Entry 8UMI (electron microscopy, 3.70 A resolution); this record covers chains 1 and 6 of the 30 polymer chains in the assembly.

# Chain 1
Protein: TFB1 isoform 1
Organism: Saccharomyces cerevisiae
UniProtKB: A0A6A5Q1T4 (A0A6A5Q1T4_YEASX); residues 1-642 here = UniProt positions 1-642
Amino-acid sequence (642 residues; numbered 1 to 642; the number before each row is that of its first residue):
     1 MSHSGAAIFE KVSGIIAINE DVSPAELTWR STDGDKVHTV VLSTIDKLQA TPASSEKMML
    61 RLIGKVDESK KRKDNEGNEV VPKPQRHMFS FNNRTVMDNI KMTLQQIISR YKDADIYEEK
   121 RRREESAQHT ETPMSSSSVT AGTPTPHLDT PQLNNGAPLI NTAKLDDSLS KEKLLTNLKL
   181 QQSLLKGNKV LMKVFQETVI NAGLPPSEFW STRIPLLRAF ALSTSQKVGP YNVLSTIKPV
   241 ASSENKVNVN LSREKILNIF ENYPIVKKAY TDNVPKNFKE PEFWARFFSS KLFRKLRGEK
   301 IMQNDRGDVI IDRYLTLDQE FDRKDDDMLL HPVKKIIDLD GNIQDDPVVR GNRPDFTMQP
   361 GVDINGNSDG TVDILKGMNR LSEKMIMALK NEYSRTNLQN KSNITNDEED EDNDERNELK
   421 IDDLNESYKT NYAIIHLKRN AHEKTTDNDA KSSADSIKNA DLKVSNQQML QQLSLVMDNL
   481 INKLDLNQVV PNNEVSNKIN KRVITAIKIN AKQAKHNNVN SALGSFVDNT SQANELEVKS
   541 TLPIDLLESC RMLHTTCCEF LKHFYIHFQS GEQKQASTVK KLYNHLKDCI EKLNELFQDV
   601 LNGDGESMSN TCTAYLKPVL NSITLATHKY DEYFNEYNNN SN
Unresolved in the structure: 1-166, 241-244, 394-412, 447-461, 518-535, 640-642

# Chain 6
Protein: General transcription and DNA repair factor IIH
Organism: Saccharomyces cerevisiae
UniProtKB: A0A6L0ZMK2 (A0A6L0ZMK2_YEASX); numbering as in UniProt (aligned over 1-461)
Amino-acid sequence (461 residues; row label = number of the first residue in the row):
     1 MAPVVISESE EDEDRVAITR RTKRQVHFDG EGDDRVDQQQ QQHSSSHRDR DKHVQRKKKK
    61 RLSNRNLQGS NGGYAWEDEI KRSWDLVKVD DEGDMASLVA SIVEARKKRT AKKNITPYQR
   121 GIIRSLILTL DCSEAMLEKD LRPNRHAMII QYAIDFVHEF FDQNPISQMG IIIMRNGLAQ
   181 LVSQVSGNPQ DHIDALKSIR KQEPKGNPSL QNALEMARGL LLPVPAHCTR EVLIVFGSLS
   241 TTDPGDIHQT IDSLVSEKIR VKVLGLSAQV AICKELCKAT NYGDESFYKI LLDETHLKEL
   301 FNEAVTPLPV NKINKGFTLV KMGFPTRIFE DTPTFCSCHS KLVYGGYFCP NCHSKVCSLP
   361 TVCPCCDLML ILSTHLARSY HHLMPLKTFA EVPTTEKFRS EDCFSCQSRF PILKNHKNGK
   421 LLTSSRYRCE DCKQEFCVDC DVFIHEILHN CPGCESKPVI T
Unresolved in the structure: 1-95, 413-421, 460-461
Metal / ion sites: Zn2+ site 1: Cys336, Cys338, His339, Cys357; Zn2+ site 2: Cys349, Cys352, Cys363, Cys366; Zn2+ site 3: Cys403, Cys406, Cys437, Cys440; Zn2+ site 4: Cys429, Cys432, Cys451, Cys454

# Interface between chain 1 and chain 6
Residue-residue contacts - 73 pairs, chain 1 then chain 6:
  Arg218(1) with Leu222(6)
  Ala219(1) with Gln184(6)
  Leu222(1) with Gly219(6)
  Gln226(1) with Leu178(6); Ala179(6), hydrogen bond (side chain-backbone); Asn212(6); Met216(6)
  Lys227(1) with Asn212(6), hydrogen bond (backbone-side chain); Pro244(6)
  Val228(1) with Gly177(6); Leu178(6), hydrophobic; Pro244(6)
  Gly229(1) with Asp243(6); Pro244(6)
  Pro230(1) with Asp243(6)
  Ala388(1) with Pro244(6)
  Leu389(1) with Asp243(6); Pro244(6); Gly245(6); Asp246(6)
  Asn391(1) with Gly245(6)
  Tyr428(1) with Asn281(6); Tyr282(6), hydrogen bond (side chain-backbone); Gly283(6); Asp284(6)
  Thr430(1) with Tyr118(6), hydrogen bond
  Asn431(1) with Asn311(6); Lys312(6), hydrogen bond (backbone-backbone)
  Tyr432(1) with Tyr118(6); Arg260(6), hydrogen bond; Pro309(6), hydrophobic; Val310(6); Asn311(6)
  Ala433(1) with Tyr118(6); Gln119(6), hydrogen bond (backbone-backbone); Val310(6); Lys312(6)
  Ile434(1) with Thr116(6); Pro117(6); Tyr118(6), hydrophobic
  Ile435(1) with Pro117(6), hydrogen bond (backbone-backbone); Gln119(6)
  Leu437(1) with Met384(6), hydrophobic
  His516(1) with Phe329(6); Glu330(6); Asp331(6), salt bridge; Tyr344(6)
  Asn517(1) with Tyr344(6)
  Leu536(1) with Lys341(6)
  Glu537(1) with Lys341(6); Leu342(6), hydrogen bond (side chain-backbone)
  Val538(1) with Pro333(6), hydrophobic; Leu342(6), hydrophobic; Tyr344(6)
  Arg551(1) with Phe335(6); Ser340(6)
  His554(1) with Phe335(6); Cys336(6), hydrogen bond (side chain-backbone); Ser340(6)
  Lys562(1) with Ser337(6), hydrogen bond; Pro364(6); Cys365(6), hydrogen bond
  Tyr565(1) with Cys352(6); Cys365(6)
  Ile566(1) with Asp367(6)
  Gln569(1) with Cys366(6), hydrogen bond (side chain-backbone)
  Tyr615(1) with Thr332(6); Pro333(6); Phe335(6); Leu342(6), hydrophobic
  Ser622(1) with Cys352(6), hydrogen bond (side chain-backbone); Ser354(6)
  Leu625(1) with His353(6)
Other interface residues (no listed pair), chain 1 (40 interface residues in all): Pro215, Lys512, Cys550, Thr555, Cys558, Pro618, Lys629
Other interface residues (no listed pair), chain 6 (49 interface residues in all): Pro223, Ile313, Thr334, Asn351

# In short
Chain 1 and chain 6 form an interface of 40 and 49 residues respectively; the contacts include 14 hydrogen
bonds and 1 salt bridge. Polar contacts include His516(1)-Asp331(6), Gln226(1)-Ala179(6) and
Lys227(1)-Asn212(6). The Zn2+ site 1 is built by Cys336(6), Cys338(6), His339(6) and Cys357(6).
Chain 1 is TFB1 isoform 1 and chain 6 is General transcription and DNA repair factor IIH, both from
Saccharomyces cerevisiae; the structure, consensus map of PICdeltaTFIIK form1, was determined by electron
microscopy.
